Entry 1L9B (X-ray diffraction, 2.40 A resolution); this record covers chains M and H of the 4 polymer chains in the assembly.

[Chain M]
Protein: Reaction center protein M chain
Source organism: Rhodobacter sphaeroides
UniProtKB: P02953 (RCEM_RHOSH); residue numbers follow UniProt; this construct covers 1-307
Amino-acid sequence (307 residues; row label = number of the first residue in the row):
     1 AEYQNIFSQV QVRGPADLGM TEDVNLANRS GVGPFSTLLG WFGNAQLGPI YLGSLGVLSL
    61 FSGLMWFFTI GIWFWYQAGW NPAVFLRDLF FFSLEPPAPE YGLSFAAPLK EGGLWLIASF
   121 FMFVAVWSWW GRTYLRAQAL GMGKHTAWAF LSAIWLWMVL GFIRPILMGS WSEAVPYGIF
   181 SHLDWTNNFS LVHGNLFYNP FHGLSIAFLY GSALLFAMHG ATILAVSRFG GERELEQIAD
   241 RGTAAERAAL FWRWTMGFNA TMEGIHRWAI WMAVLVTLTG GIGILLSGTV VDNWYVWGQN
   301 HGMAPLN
Unresolved in the structure: 1-34, 302-307
Bound ions: bacteriochlorophyll a Mg site 1 near H182 (its only coordinating residue here); bacteriochlorophyll a Mg site 2 near H202 (its only coordinating residue here); Fe2+: H219, E234, H266 (shared with 2 residues of chain L)
Ligand contacts:
  - bacteriochlorophyll a (BCL), molecule 1: A153, I154, L156, W157, L160, T186, N187, F189, S190, N195, L196, F197, H202, S205, I206, L209, Y210, V276, T277, G280, G281, I284
  - bacteriochlorophyll a (BCL), molecule 2: W157, L160, V175, I179, H182, L183, T186
  - bacteriochlorophyll a (BCL), molecule 3: T186, F197, Y210
  - bacteriochlorophyll a (BCL), molecule 4: F197, G203, I206, A207, Y210, G211, L214
  - bacteriopheophytin a (BPH), molecule 1: S59, L60, G63, L64, A125, V126, W129, T146, A149, F150, A153, A273, V274, T277
  - bacteriopheophytin a (BPH), molecule 2: Y210, A213, L214, A217, M218, W252, T255, M256
  - ubiquinone-10 (U10): L214, M218, H219, T222, I223, A248, A249, W252, M256, F258, N259, A260, T261, M262, I265, W268, M272

[Chain H]
Protein: Reaction center protein H chain
Source organism: Rhodobacter sphaeroides
UniProtKB: P11846 (RCEH_RHOSH); residues 1-260 here = UniProt positions 1-260
Amino-acid sequence (260 residues; numbered 1 to 260; the number before each row is that of its first residue):
     1 MVGVTAFGNF DLASLAIYSF WIFLAGLIYY LQTENMREGY PLENEDGTPA ANQGPFPLPK
    61 PKTFILPHGR GTLTVPGPES EDRPIALART AVSEGFPHAP TGDPMKDGVG PASWVARRDL
   121 PELDGHGHNK IKPMKAAAGF HVSAGKNPIG LPVRGCDLEI AGKVVDIWVD IPEQMARFLE
   181 VELKDGSTRL LPMQMVKVQS NRVHVNALSS DLFAGIPTIK SPTEVTLLEE DKICGYVAGG
   241 LMYAAPKRKS VVAAMLAEYA
Unresolved in the structure: 1-7, 254-260

[Chain M / chain H interface]
Contacting residue pairs (66):
  P200(M) - I17(H)  hydrophobic
  F201(M) - A16(H)
  F201(M) - I17(H)
  L204(M) - I17(H)  hydrophobic
  L204(M) - F20(H)  hydrophobic
  L204(M) - W21(H)  hydrophobic
  F208(M) - F20(H)  hydrophobic
  R228(M) - C234(H)  hydrogen bond (backbone-side chain)
  R228(M) - L241(H)
  F229(M) - C234(H)
  F229(M) - A238(H)  hydrophobic
  E232(M) - R177(H)  salt bridge
  R233(M) - E122(H)  salt bridge
  R233(M) - K130(H)
  R233(M) - R177(H)
  R233(M) - E230(H)  salt bridge
  E236(M) - R117(H)  hydrogen bond (backbone-side chain)
  E236(M) - E122(H)
  E236(M) - L227(H)
  Q237(M) - R117(H)
  I238(M) - F64(H)  hydrophobic
  I238(M) - L73(H)
  D240(M) - R117(H)  salt bridge
  D240(M) - R118(H)  hydrogen bond (side chain-backbone)
  D240(M) - L227(H)
  R241(M) - E38(H)  salt bridge
  R241(M) - G39(H)
  R241(M) - E79(H)  salt bridge
  R241(M) - S80(H)
  R241(M) - V115(H)
  R241(M) - R117(H)
  G242(M) - V115(H)
  G242(M) - R117(H)
  G242(M) - D231(H)
  T243(M) - S113(H)
  T243(M) - V115(H)
  T243(M) - D231(H)  hydrogen bond (backbone-side chain)
  E246(M) - V115(H)
  R247(M) - P111(H)  hydrogen bond (side chain-backbone)
  R247(M) - S113(H)  hydrogen bond (side chain-backbone)
  R247(M) - G235(H)
  R253(M) - Y40(H)  hydrogen bond
  F258(M) - Q32(H)
  A260(M) - N35(H)
  T261(M) - N35(H)
  T261(M) - E38(H)
  E263(M) - K62(H)  salt bridge
  E263(M) - F64(H)
  G264(M) - N35(H)
  I265(M) - N35(H)
  R267(M) - Y30(H)  hydrogen bond
  R267(M) - L31(H)
  R267(M) - E34(H)  salt bridge
  R267(M) - K62(H)
  W268(M) - L31(H)  hydrophobic
  W268(M) - N35(H)
  W271(M) - F23(H)  hydrophobic
  W271(M) - L27(H)  hydrophobic
  T279(M) - F20(H)
  V290(M) - L12(H)  hydrophobic
  V291(M) - A13(H)  hydrophobic
  W297(M) - D11(H)  hydrogen bond
  W297(M) - A13(H)
  W297(M) - S14(H)
  H301(M) - D11(H)  salt bridge
  H301(M) - S14(H)
Other interface residues (no listed pair), chain M (38 interface residues in all): S227, A239, N259, L275, L286, W294
Other interface residues (no listed pair), chain H (51 interface residues in all): L24, I28, M36, R37, L42, L66, G110, A112, W114, I131, E173, Q194, M195

[Overview]
Chain M and chain H form an interface of 38 and 51 residues respectively, with 9 hydrogen bonds and 9 salt
bridges. Polar contacts include E232(M)-R177(H), R233(M)-E122(H) and R233(M)-E230(H). Ligands of chain M: 4
copies of bacteriochlorophyll a, bacteriopheophytin a and ubiquinone-10.
Here chain M is Reaction center protein M chain and chain H is Reaction center protein H chain, both from
Rhodobacter sphaeroides. Entry 1L9B (X-Ray Structure of the Cytochrome-c(2)-Photosynthetic Reaction Center
Electron Transfer Complex from Rhodobacter sphaeroides in Type II ...) was determined by X-ray diffraction
together with 1L9J from the same study.
